PDB entry 6Y3Z | X-ray diffraction, 3.49 A resolution | chains A and P of the 4 polymer chains in the assembly

# Chain A
Protein: m7GpppN-mRNA hydrolase
From: Saccharomyces cerevisiae S288C
Notes: EC 3.6.1.62
Reference sequence: P53550 (DCP2_YEAST); numbering as in UniProt (aligned over 1-271)
Sequence (277 residues; each row starts with the number of its first residue):
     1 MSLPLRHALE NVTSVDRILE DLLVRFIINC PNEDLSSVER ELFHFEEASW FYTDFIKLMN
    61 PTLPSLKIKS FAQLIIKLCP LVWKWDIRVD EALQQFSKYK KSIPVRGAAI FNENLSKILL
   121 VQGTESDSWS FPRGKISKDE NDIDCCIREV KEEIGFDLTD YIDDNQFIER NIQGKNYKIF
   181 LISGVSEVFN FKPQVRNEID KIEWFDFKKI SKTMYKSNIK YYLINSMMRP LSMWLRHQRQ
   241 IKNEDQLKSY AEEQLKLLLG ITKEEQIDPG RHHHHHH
Disordered / not traced: 1-13, 34-39, 135-136, 216-217, 267-277
Sequence notes: expression tag (272-277)
UniProt features mapped onto this chain:
  - motif: G134 to G155 (Nudix box)
  - binding site (Mn(2+)): E149, E153
  - modified residue: S116 (Phosphoserine)
  - natural variant: V188 (V188A: In strain: YJM339)
  - mutagenesis: N60 (N60D: In DCP2-7; impairs mRNA decay at 37 degrees Celsius; when associated with V-68 and V-142), I68 (I68V: In DCP2-7; impairs mRNA decay at 37 degrees Celsius; when associated with D-60 and V-142), D142 (D142V: In DCP2-7; impairs mRNA decay at 37 degrees Celsius; when associated with D-60 and V-68)

# Chain P
Protein: Probable tubulin--tyrosine ligase PBY1
From: Saccharomyces cerevisiae S288C
Notes: EC 6.3.2.25
Reference sequence: P38254 (TTL_YEAST); numbering as in UniProt (aligned over 330-753)
Sequence (429 residues; each row starts with the number of its first residue):
   325 GPLGSSKTNN LIVVSIDPME YIYKPLTHAL KKYLPQVEIV SNLPEFDNGG CEKEMKVFHY
   385 GDYEQLDMDK LMELPNNYFT NSYIYRKALI RKHFLSHTIQ TYTAKNPESI LKKAYLESFT
   445 IDLDYAEFLD DALDENWELR QELENESQDK WWIVKPSMSD KGQGIRVFKT IEDLQAIFDS
   505 FDDEDSEAEE SGNDDDADDV NGEFMDNNKV NISQLRHFII QEYLTNPLLL ASMDNRKFHI
   565 RCYVVCRGDL QVFVYDRMLA LFAAKPFVPL DPYAYSVTDL KDLECHLTNT CLQSKKKDKD
   625 SSVLEFDSIE EIPNERKSNI KEQIHSITND VFLAAVNVNR LNFQPLPNAF ETYGVDFLID
   685 SNYEVKLLEI NAFPDFKQTG KDLKNLIDEL FDDTVKYCVT PIFNENRNKT DDETDPNFVK
   745 VIDYTSNGW
Disordered / not traced: 325-334, 372-377, 482-487, 510-536, 593-622, 752-753
Sequence notes: expression tag (325-329)
Ion coordination: Mg2+: D446, E451, E459
From the paper describing this entry:
  - catalytic residues: E693 (by similarity / conservation)
  - Mg2+ coordination: D446, D448, E451, E459
  - conformationally variable residues (side-chain flip): D446, E451, E459
  - mutagenesis - Y409A/K411E/R415E: abolished localization
  - mutagenesis - E693Q: unchanged growth

# Interface between chain A and chain P
Contacting residue pairs (42; chain A residue first):
  R40(A) - E369(P)  salt bridge
  Y99(A) - E369(P)
  Y99(A) - D371(P)
  I103(A) - D393(P)
  Q122(A) - R415(P)
  G123(A) - R415(P)  hydrogen bond (backbone-side chain)
  T124(A) - K411(P)
  T124(A) - I414(P)
  T124(A) - R415(P)  hydrogen bond (backbone-side chain)
  E125(A) - Y387(P)
  E125(A) - I408(P)
  E125(A) - Y409(P)
  E125(A) - R410(P)  hydrogen bond (side chain-backbone)
  E125(A) - K411(P)  hydrogen bond (side chain-backbone)
  E125(A) - I414(P)
  E125(A) - R415(P)
  S126(A) - Y387(P)
  S126(A) - E388(P)
  S126(A) - R415(P)
  S128(A) - E388(P)
  Q173(A) - S339(P)  hydrogen bond
  Q173(A) - N366(P)
  Q173(A) - L367(P)
  Q173(A) - P368(P)
  Q173(A) - Q389(P)
  G174(A) - P368(P)
  K175(A) - L390(P)  hydrogen bond (side chain-backbone)
  E187(A) - Y449(P)
  V188(A) - Y449(P)
  N190(A) - D448(P)  hydrogen bond
  K192(A) - D448(P)  salt bridge
  N197(A) - F418(P)
  D200(A) - R415(P)  salt bridge
  K201(A) - S481(P)
  K201(A) - H541(P)
  I202(A) - H541(P)  hydrogen bond (backbone-side chain)
  E203(A) - Q538(P)
  E203(A) - L539(P)
  E203(A) - R540(P)  hydrogen bond (side chain-backbone)
  E203(A) - H541(P)
  K220(A) - F697(P)
  Y222(A) - E388(P)  hydrogen bond (side chain-backbone)
Also at the interface, not in a pair above, chain A (28 interface residues in all): D127, S130, R133, F189, F191
Also at the interface, not in a pair above, chain P (31 interface residues in all): F370, D391, D446, E451, N666
From the paper, about this interface:
  - interface residues, chain P: Y409(P), K411(P), R415(P)
  - hot spots on chain P (mutagenesis) - Y409A/K411E/R415E: decreased binding to m7GpppN-mRNA hydrolase (chain A)

# In short
The interface between chain A and chain P involves 28 residues on one side and 31 on the other; the contacts
include 10 hydrogen bonds and 3 salt bridges. Polar contacts include R40(A)-E369(P), K192(A)-D448(P) and
D200(A)-R415(P). The paper reports the catalytic residue E693(P); Y409A/K411E/R415E of chain P abolish
localization.
Here chain A is m7GpppN-mRNA hydrolase and chain P is Probable tubulin--tyrosine ligase PBY1, both from
Saccharomyces cerevisiae S288C. Entry 6Y3Z (Crystal structure of the Pby1 ATP-grasp enzyme bound to the S.
cerevisiae mRNA decapping complex (Dcp1-Dcp2-Edc3)) was determined by X-ray diffraction (same publication as
6Y3P).
